Entry 9G23 (electron microscopy, 3.40 A resolution); this record covers chains A and R of the 17 polymer chains in the assembly.

# Chain A
Name: DNA-directed RNA polymerase I subunit RPA190
Organism: Saccharomyces cerevisiae
Notes: EC 2.7.7.6
Reference sequence: P10964 (RPA1_YEAST); numbering as in UniProt (aligned over 1-1664)
Sequence (1664 residues; numbered 1 to 1664; the number before each row is that of its first residue):
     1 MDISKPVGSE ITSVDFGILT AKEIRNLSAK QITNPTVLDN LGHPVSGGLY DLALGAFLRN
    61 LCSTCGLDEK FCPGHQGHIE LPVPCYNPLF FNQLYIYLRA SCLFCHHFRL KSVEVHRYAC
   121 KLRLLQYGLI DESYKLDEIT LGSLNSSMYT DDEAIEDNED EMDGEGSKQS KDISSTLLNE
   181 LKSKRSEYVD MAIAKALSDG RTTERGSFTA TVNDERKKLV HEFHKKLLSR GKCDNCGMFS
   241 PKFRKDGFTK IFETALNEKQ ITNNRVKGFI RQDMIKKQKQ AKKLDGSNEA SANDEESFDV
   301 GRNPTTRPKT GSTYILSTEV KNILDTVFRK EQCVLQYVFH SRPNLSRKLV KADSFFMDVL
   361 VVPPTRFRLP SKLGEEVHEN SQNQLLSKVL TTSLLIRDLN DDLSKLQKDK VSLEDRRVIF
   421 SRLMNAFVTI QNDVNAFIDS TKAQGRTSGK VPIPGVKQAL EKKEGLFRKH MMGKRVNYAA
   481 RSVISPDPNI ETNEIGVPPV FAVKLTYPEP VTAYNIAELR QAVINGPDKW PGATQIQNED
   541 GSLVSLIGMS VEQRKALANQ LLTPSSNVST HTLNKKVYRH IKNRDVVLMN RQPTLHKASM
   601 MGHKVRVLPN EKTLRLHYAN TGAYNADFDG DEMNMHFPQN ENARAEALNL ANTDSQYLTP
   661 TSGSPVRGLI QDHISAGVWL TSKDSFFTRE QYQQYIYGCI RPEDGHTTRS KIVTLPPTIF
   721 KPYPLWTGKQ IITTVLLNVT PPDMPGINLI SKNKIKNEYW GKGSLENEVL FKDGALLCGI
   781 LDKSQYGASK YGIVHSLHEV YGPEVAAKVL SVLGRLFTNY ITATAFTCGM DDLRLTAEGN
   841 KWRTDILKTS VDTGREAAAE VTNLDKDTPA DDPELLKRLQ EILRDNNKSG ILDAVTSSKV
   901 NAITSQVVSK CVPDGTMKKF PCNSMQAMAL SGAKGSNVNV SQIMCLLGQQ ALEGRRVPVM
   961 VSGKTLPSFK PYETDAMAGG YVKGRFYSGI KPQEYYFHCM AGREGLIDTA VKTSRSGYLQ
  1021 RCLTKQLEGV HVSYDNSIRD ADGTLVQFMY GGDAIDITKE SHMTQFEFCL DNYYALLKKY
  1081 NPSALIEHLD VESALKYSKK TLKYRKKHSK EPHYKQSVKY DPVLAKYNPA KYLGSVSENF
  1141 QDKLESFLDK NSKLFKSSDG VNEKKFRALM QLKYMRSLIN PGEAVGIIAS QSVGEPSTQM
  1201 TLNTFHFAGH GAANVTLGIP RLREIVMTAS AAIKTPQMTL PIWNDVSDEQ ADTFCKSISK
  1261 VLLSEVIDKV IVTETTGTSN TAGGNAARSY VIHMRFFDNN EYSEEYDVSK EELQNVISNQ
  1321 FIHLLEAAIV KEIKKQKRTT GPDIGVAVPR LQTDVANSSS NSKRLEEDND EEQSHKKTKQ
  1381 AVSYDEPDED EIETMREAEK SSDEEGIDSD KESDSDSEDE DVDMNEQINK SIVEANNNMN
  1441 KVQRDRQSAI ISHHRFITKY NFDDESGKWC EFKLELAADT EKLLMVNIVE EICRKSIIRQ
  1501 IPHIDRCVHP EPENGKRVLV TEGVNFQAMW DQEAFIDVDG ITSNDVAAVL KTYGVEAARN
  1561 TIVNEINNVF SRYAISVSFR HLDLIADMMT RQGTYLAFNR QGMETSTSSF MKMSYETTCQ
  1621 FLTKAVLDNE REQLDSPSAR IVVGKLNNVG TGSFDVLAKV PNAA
Disordered / not traced: 142-174, 269-311, 1154-1159, 1278-1286, 1339-1432, 1664
Curated features (UniProtKB/Swiss-Prot):
  - region: Pro992 to Glu1004 (Bridging helix)
  - binding site (Zn(2+)): Cys62, Cys65, Cys72, His75, Cys102, Cys105, Cys233, Cys236
  - binding site (Mg(2+)): Asp627, Asp629, Asp631
  - modified residue (Phosphoserine): Ser889, Ser1636
Bound ions: Zn2+ site 1: Cys62, Cys65, Cys72, His75; Zn2+ site 2: Cys102, Cys105, Cys233, Cys236; Mg2+: Asp627, Asp629, Asp631
Ligand contacts: AMP-CPP (APC; diphosphomethylphosphonic acid adenosyl ester): Arg591, Pro593, Asn625, Asp627, Asp631, Lys934, Thr1013
Reported in the primary citation:
  - binding site for AMP-CPP: Pro593, Thr1013
  - specificity-determining residues: Pro593 (proposed by the authors, not directly observed)

# Chain R
Molecule: 12-nt RNA strand
Sequence (12 nucleotides; numbered 1 to 12; the number before each row is that of its first residue):
     1 AUAAAUCGAG AG
Disordered / not traced: 1

# How chain A and chain R interact
Contacting residue pairs (12):
  Ser371(A) with A3(R), base contact
  Lys372(A) with U2(R), hydrogen bond to the sugar; A3(R), sugar contact
  Leu373(A) with A3(R), base contact
  Gly374(A) with U2(R), phosphate contact
  His378(A) with A3(R), hydrogen bond to the base
  Arg591(A) with G12(R), hydrogen bond to the sugar
  Gln592(A) with G12(R), hydrogen bond to the base
  Pro593(A) with G12(R), base contact
  Asp629(A) with G12(R), phosphate contact
  Gly630(A) with A11(R), sugar contact
  Asp631(A) with G12(R), hydrogen bond to the sugar
Interface residues without a listed pair, chain A (13 interface residues in all): Asp627, Glu632
Interface residues without a listed pair, chain R (5 interface residues in all): A4

# In short
Chain A and chain R form an interface of 13 and 5 residues respectively, with 5 hydrogen bonds. Among the
polar pairs are His378(A)-A3(R), Gln592(A)-G12(R) and Lys372(A)-U2(R). Bound to chain A: AMP-CPP. The paper
reports a binding site for AMP-CPP at Pro593(A) and Thr1013(A); the specificity determinant Pro593(A).
Here chain A is DNA-directed RNA polymerase I subunit RPA190 (Saccharomyces cerevisiae) and chain R is a 12-nt
RNA strand. Entry 9G23 (Yeast RNA polymerase I elongation complex stalled by an apurinic site bound to
nucleotide analog AMPCPP ...) was determined by electron microscopy, deposited together with 9G1V, 9G1X, 9G24,
9G26, 9G27, 9G29, 9G2B and 9G2C.
